Entry 2HTL (X-ray diffraction, 3.40 A resolution); this record covers chains A and B of the 6 polymer chains in the assembly.

Chain A (and B):
Molecule: H(+)/Cl(-) exchange transporter clcA
From: Escherichia coli
Notes: chain B of this document is another copy of the same molecule, construct and numbering; everything in this record applies to it too
Reference sequence: P37019 (CLCA_ECOLI); residue numbers follow UniProt; this construct covers 1-473
Amino-acid sequence (473 residues; numbered 1 to 473; the number before each row is that of its first residue):
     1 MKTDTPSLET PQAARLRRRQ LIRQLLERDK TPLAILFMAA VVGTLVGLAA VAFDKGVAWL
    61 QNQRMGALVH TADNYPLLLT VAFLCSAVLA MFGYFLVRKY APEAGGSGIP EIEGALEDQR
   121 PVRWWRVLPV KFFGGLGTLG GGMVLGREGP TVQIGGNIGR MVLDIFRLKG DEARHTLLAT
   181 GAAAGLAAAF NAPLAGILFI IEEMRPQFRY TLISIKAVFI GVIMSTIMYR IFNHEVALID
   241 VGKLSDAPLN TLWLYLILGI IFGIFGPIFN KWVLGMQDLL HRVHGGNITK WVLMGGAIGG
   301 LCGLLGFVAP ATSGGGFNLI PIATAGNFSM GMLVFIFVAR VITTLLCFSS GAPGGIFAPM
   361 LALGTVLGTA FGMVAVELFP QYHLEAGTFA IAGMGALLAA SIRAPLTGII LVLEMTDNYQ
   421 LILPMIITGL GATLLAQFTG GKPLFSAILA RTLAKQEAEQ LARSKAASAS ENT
Unresolved in the structure: 1-16, 461-473 (chain B: 1-17, 459-473)
Differences from the reference sequence: engineered mutation Phe445 (Tyr in P37019)

Interface between chain A and chain B:
Pairs across the interface - 125 pairs, chain A then chain B:
  Arg17(A) - Glu117(B)  hydrogen bond (side chain-backbone)
  Arg17(A) - Gln119(B)
  Arg17(A) - Arg209(B)
  Arg18(A) - Gln119(B)  hydrogen bond
  Arg18(A) - Leu453(B)  hydrogen bond (side chain-backbone)
  Arg18(A) - Gln456(B)  hydrogen bond
  Arg18(A) - Glu457(B)
  Arg19(A) - Glu457(B)  salt bridge
  Leu21(A) - Glu117(B)
  Leu21(A) - Gln119(B)
  Leu21(A) - Leu453(B)  hydrophobic
  Ile22(A) - Ala450(B)
  Ile22(A) - Leu453(B)  hydrophobic
  Ile22(A) - Ala454(B)
  Gln24(A) - Phe208(B)
  Leu25(A) - Phe208(B)
  Leu25(A) - Ser446(B)
  Leu25(A) - Leu449(B)  hydrophobic
  Leu25(A) - Ala450(B)
  Leu26(A) - Lys442(B)
  Arg28(A) - Glu202(B)  hydrogen bond (side chain-backbone)
  Arg28(A) - Glu203(B)  salt bridge
  Arg28(A) - Gln207(B)
  Arg28(A) - Phe208(B)
  Arg28(A) - Pro443(B)
  Arg28(A) - Ser446(B)  hydrogen bond
  Asp29(A) - Arg403(B)  salt bridge
  Asp29(A) - Thr433(B)
  Asp29(A) - Gln437(B)  hydrogen bond (backbone-side chain)
  Lys30(A) - Gln437(B)
  Thr31(A) - Gln437(B)
  Leu36(A) - Leu434(B)  hydrophobic
  Leu36(A) - Phe438(B)  hydrophobic
  Glu113(A) - Arg28(B)  salt bridge
  Glu117(A) - Leu21(B)
  Gln119(A) - Arg18(B)
  Gln119(A) - Leu21(B)
  Asn191(A) - Tyr419(B)
  Leu194(A) - Ile410(B)  hydrophobic
  Leu194(A) - Ile422(B)  hydrophobic
  Leu194(A) - Ile426(B)  hydrophobic
  Leu198(A) - Leu198(B)  hydrophobic
  Leu198(A) - Leu406(B)  hydrophobic
  Ile201(A) - Ile201(B)  hydrophobic
  Ile201(A) - Leu406(B)  hydrophobic
  Glu202(A) - Arg28(B)
  Glu203(A) - Arg28(B)  salt bridge
  Arg205(A) - Arg205(B)
  Arg205(A) - Tyr210(B)
  Gln207(A) - Arg28(B)
  Gln207(A) - Tyr210(B)
  Phe208(A) - Gln24(B)
  Phe208(A) - Leu25(B)  hydrophobic
  Phe208(A) - Arg28(B)
  Phe208(A) - Tyr210(B)
  Tyr210(A) - Arg205(B)
  Tyr210(A) - Gln207(B)
  Tyr210(A) - Phe208(B)
  Tyr210(A) - Arg209(B)
  Tyr210(A) - Tyr210(B)
  Lys216(A) - Arg403(B)
  Lys216(A) - Thr433(B)  hydrogen bond (side chain-backbone)
  Lys216(A) - Leu434(B)
  Lys216(A) - Gln437(B)
  Phe219(A) - Leu406(B)  hydrophobic
  Phe219(A) - Ile426(B)  hydrophobic
  Phe219(A) - Leu430(B)  hydrophobic
  Ile220(A) - Leu430(B)  hydrophobic
  Ile220(A) - Leu434(B)  hydrophobic
  Ile223(A) - Ile426(B)  hydrophobic
  Ile223(A) - Ile427(B)  hydrophobic
  Thr226(A) - Leu423(B)
  Ile227(A) - Leu423(B)  hydrophobic
  Arg230(A) - Leu249(B)
  Arg230(A) - Ile422(B)
  Arg230(A) - Leu423(B)
  Leu249(A) - Arg230(B)
  Leu249(A) - Ile231(B)  hydrophobic
  Leu252(A) - Ile227(B)  hydrophobic
  Arg403(A) - Asp29(B)  salt bridge
  Arg403(A) - Lys216(B)
  Leu406(A) - Ile197(B)  hydrophobic
  Leu406(A) - Leu198(B)  hydrophobic
  Leu406(A) - Phe219(B)  hydrophobic
  Ile410(A) - Leu194(B)  hydrophobic
  Glu414(A) - Tyr419(B)  hydrogen bond
  Asp417(A) - Tyr419(B)
  Tyr419(A) - Asn191(B)
  Tyr419(A) - Pro193(B)
  Tyr419(A) - Leu194(B)  hydrophobic
  Tyr419(A) - Glu414(B)  hydrogen bond
  Tyr419(A) - Asp417(B)
  Ile422(A) - Leu194(B)  hydrophobic
  Ile422(A) - Arg230(B)
  Leu423(A) - Thr226(B)
  Leu423(A) - Ile227(B)  hydrophobic
  Leu423(A) - Arg230(B)
  Ile426(A) - Phe219(B)  hydrophobic
  Ile426(A) - Ile223(B)  hydrophobic
  Leu430(A) - Phe219(B)  hydrophobic
  Leu430(A) - Ile220(B)  hydrophobic
  Leu430(A) - Ile223(B)  hydrophobic
  Thr433(A) - Asp29(B)
  Thr433(A) - Lys216(B)  hydrogen bond (backbone-side chain)
  Leu434(A) - Leu36(B)  hydrophobic
  Leu434(A) - Lys216(B)
  Leu434(A) - Ile220(B)  hydrophobic
  Gln437(A) - Asp29(B)  hydrogen bond (side chain-backbone)
  Gln437(A) - Lys30(B)
  Gln437(A) - Thr31(B)
  Gln437(A) - Leu36(B)
  Gln437(A) - Lys216(B)
  Phe438(A) - Leu33(B)  hydrophobic
  Phe438(A) - Leu36(B)  hydrophobic
  Lys442(A) - Leu26(B)  hydrogen bond (side chain-backbone)
  Ser446(A) - Leu25(B)
  Ser446(A) - Arg28(B)
  Leu449(A) - Leu25(B)  hydrophobic
  Ala450(A) - Leu25(B)
  Ala450(A) - Leu26(B)  hydrophobic
  Leu453(A) - Leu21(B)  hydrophobic
  Leu453(A) - Ile22(B)  hydrophobic
  Gln456(A) - Arg18(B)  hydrogen bond
  Glu457(A) - Arg18(B)
  Glu457(A) - Arg19(B)
Other interface residues (no listed pair), chain A (68 interface residues in all): Leu33, Pro193, Ile197, Arg209, Ile231, Lys243, Ile409, Leu413, Gln420, Ile427, Pro443, Ala454
Other interface residues (no listed pair), chain B (67 interface residues in all): Ala192, His234, Lys243, Leu252, Leu413, Gln420

In short:
68 residues of chain A face 67 of chain B across their interface, with 14 hydrogen bonds and 6 salt bridges.
Polar contacts include Arg19(A)-Glu457(B), Arg28(A)-Glu203(B) and Asp29(A)-Arg403(B).
Chain A and chain B are both H(+)/Cl(-) exchange transporter clcA (Escherichia coli); the structure, Structure
of the Escherichia coli ClC chloride channel Y445F mutant and Fab complex, was determined by X-ray
diffraction, deposited together with 2HLF, 2HT2, 2HT3, 2HT4 and 2HTK.
